8F23 - chain A; structure by X-ray diffraction, 1.93 A resolution.

# Chain A
Protein: Zinc Sensor protein
From: Escherichia coli
UniProtKB: P0AEY0 (MALE_ECO57); residues 1-366 here correspond to UniProt positions 27-392 (UniProt number = residue number + 26)
Sequence (366 residues; numbered 1 to 366; the number before each row is that of its first residue):
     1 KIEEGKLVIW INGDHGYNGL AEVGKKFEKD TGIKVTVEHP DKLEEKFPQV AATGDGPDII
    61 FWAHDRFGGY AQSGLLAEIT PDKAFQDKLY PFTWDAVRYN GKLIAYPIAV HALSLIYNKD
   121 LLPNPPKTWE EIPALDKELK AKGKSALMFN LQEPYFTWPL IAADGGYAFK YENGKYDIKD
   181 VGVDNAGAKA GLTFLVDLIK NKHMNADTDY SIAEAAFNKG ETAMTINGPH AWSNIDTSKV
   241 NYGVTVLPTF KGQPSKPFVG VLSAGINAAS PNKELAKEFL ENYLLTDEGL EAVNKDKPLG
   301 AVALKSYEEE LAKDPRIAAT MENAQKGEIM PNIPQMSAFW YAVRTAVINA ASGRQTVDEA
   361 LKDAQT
Differences from the reference sequence: conflict His15 (Lys41 in P0AEY0), His111 (Glu137 in P0AEY0), His230 (Trp256 in P0AEY0)
What the authors report for this chain:
  - conformationally variable residues (order/disorder transition): His111

# In short
From the paper: conformational variability at His111.
Chain A is Zinc Sensor protein (Escherichia coli); the structure, The crystal structure of a rationally
designed zinc sensor based on maltose binding protein - Apo ..., was determined by X-ray diffraction (same
publication as 8ETB).
